PDB entry 4G7Z | X-ray diffraction, 3.81 A resolution | chains C and F of the 8 polymer chains in the assembly

Chain C:
Name: DNA-directed RNA polymerase subunit beta
Source organism: Thermus thermophilus
Notes: EC 2.7.7.6
Reference sequence: Q8RQE9 (RPOB_THET8); numbering as in UniProt (aligned over 1-1119)
Amino-acid sequence (1119 residues; numbered 1 to 1119; the number before each row is that of its first residue):
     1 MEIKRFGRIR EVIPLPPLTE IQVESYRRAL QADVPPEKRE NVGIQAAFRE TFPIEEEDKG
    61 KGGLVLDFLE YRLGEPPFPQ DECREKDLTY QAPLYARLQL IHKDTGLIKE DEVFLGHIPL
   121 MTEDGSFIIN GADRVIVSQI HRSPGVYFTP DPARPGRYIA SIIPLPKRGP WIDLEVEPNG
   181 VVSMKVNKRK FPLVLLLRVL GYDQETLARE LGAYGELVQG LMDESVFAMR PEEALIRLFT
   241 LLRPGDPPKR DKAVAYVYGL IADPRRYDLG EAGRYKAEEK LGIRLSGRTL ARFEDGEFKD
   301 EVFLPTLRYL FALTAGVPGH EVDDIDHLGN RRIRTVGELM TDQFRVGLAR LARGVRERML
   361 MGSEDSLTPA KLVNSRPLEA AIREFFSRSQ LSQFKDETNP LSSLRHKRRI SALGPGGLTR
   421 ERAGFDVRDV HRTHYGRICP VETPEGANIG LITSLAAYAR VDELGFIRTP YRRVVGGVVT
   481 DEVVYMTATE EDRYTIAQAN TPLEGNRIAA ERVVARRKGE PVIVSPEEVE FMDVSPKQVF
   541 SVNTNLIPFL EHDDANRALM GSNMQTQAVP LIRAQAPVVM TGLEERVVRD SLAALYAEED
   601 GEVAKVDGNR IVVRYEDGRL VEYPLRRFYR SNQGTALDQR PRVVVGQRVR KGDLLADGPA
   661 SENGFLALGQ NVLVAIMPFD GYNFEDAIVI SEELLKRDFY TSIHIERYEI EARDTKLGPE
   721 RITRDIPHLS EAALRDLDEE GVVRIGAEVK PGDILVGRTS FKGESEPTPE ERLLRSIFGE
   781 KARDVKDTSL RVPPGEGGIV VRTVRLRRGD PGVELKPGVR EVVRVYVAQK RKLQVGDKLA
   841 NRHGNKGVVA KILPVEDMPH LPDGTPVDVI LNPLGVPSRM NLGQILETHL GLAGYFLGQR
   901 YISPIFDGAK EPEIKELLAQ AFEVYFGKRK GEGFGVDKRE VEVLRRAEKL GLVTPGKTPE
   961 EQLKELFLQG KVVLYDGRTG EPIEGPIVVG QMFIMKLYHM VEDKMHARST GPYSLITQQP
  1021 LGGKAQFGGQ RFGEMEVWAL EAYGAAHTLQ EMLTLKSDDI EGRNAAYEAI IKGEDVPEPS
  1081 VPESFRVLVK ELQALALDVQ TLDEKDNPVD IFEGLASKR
Unresolved in the structure: 57-63, 1119

Chain F:
Name: RNA polymerase sigma factor
Source organism: Thermus thermophilus
Reference sequence: Q5SKW1 (Q5SKW1_THET8); residue numbers follow UniProt; this construct covers 1-423
Amino-acid sequence (443 residues; numbered -19 to 423; the number before each row is that of its first residue; numbers below 1 keep their minus sign (Met-19 is residue -19)):
   -19 MGSSHHHHHH SSGLVPRGSH MKKSKRKNAQ AQEAQETEVL VQEEAEELPE FPEGEPDPDL
    41 EDPDLTLEDD LLDLPEEGEG LDLEEEEEDL PIPKISTSDP VRQYLHEIGQ VPLLTLEEEV
   101 ELARKVEEGM EAIKKLSEIT GLDPDLIREV VRAKILGSAR VRHIPGLKET LDPKTVEEID
   161 QKLKSLPKEH KRYLHIAREG EAARQHLIEA NLRLVVSIAK KYTGRGLSFL DLIQEGNQGL
   221 IRAVEKFEYK RRFKFSTYAT WWIRQAINRA IADQARTIRI PVHMVETINK LSRTARQLQQ
   281 ELGREPTYEE IAEAMGPGWD AKRVEETLKI AQEPVSLETP IGDEKDSFYG DFIPDEHLPS
   341 PVDAATQSLL SEELEKALSK LSEREAMVLK LRKGLIDGRE HTLEEVGAFF GVTRERIRQI
   401 ENKALRKLKY HESRTRKLRD FLD
Unresolved in the structure: -19 to 77
Sequence notes: expression tag (-19 to 0)

Interface between chain C and chain F:
Pairs across the interface (67):
  Glu112(C) with Gln280(F)
  Val113(C) with Gln280(F)
  Phe114(C) with Gln279(F); Gln280(F), hydrogen bond (backbone-side chain); Gly283(F)
  Gly116(C) with Gln279(F)
  His117(C) with Gly283(F)
  Arg243(C) with Arg82(F)
  Pro244(C) with Arg82(F)
  Gly245(C) with His86(F)
  Met361(C) with Lys201(F)
  Lys371(C) with Gln277(F)
  Asn374(C) with Arg276(F), hydrogen bond
  Arg376(C) with Arg276(F); Gln279(F), hydrogen bond; Glu285(F), salt bridge
  Glu379(C) with Gln279(F), hydrogen bond
  Gln390(C) with Asp323(F)
  Lys716(C) with Lys309(F)
  His728(C) with Leu422(F); Asp423(F)
  Thr768(C) with Gln347(F)
  Pro769(C) with Gly374(F); Leu375(F)
  Glu770(C) with Leu350(F); Ser351(F), hydrogen bond; Leu354(F)
  Arg772(C) with Lys373(F); Glu380(F), salt bridge
  Leu773(C) with Leu354(F), hydrophobic
  Leu774(C) with Leu418(F), hydrophobic
  Ser776(C) with Lys373(F)
  Phe778(C) with Glu412(F); Leu418(F); Arg419(F)
  Arg808(C) with Glu305(F), salt bridge
  Leu815(C) with Tyr288(F), hydrogen bond (backbone-side chain)
  Lys816(C) with Tyr288(F)
  Pro817(C) with Tyr288(F); Gln312(F)
  Gly818(C) with Glu305(F), hydrogen bond (backbone-side chain)
  Thr1010(C) with Pro341(F); Val342(F)
  Tyr1013(C) with Pro334(F); Asp335(F), hydrogen bond (backbone-backbone); Pro341(F)
  Ser1014(C) with Gly330(F); Ile333(F); Asp335(F)
  Leu1015(C) with Ile333(F), hydrophobic; Pro334(F); Asp335(F)
  Gln1018(C) with Asp335(F), hydrogen bond
  Leu1021(C) with Asp331(F); Pro334(F), hydrophobic
  Arg1063(C) with Pro341(F)
  Asn1064(C) with Pro339(F); Ser340(F); Pro341(F); Ala344(F)
  Tyr1067(C) with Pro341(F); Val342(F); Ala345(F), hydrophobic
  Glu1068(C) with Ala344(F); Ala345(F); Ser348(F), hydrogen bond
  Lys1072(C) with Glu352(F), salt bridge
Other interface residues (no listed pair), chain C (51 interface residues in all): Tyr95, Arg189, Glu357, Ala370, Ser375, Ile777, Val819, Pro1012, Gln1026, Ile1060, Ile1071
Other interface residues (no listed pair), chain F (50 interface residues in all): Arg205, Ser272, Arg284, Leu308, Phe332, Leu338, Leu349, Leu405, Leu408, Lys409

Overview:
51 residues of chain C and 50 residues of chain F are in contact; the contacts include 10 hydrogen bonds and 4
salt bridges. Polar pairs include Arg376(C)-Glu285(F), Arg772(C)-Glu380(F) and Arg808(C)-Glu305(F).
Chain C is DNA-directed RNA polymerase subunit beta and chain F is RNA polymerase sigma factor, both from
Thermus thermophilus; the structure, Crystal structure of Thermus thermophilus transcription initiation
complex containing 5-BrU at template-strand position +1, was determined by X-ray diffraction (same publication
as 4G7H and 4G7O).
